PDB entry 2HED | X-ray diffraction, 1.80 A resolution | chain A

# Chain A
Protein: Lysozyme
Source organism: Homo sapiens
Notes: EC 3.2.1.17
UniProt: P61626 (LYSC_HUMAN); residues 1-130 here correspond to UniProt positions 19-148 (UniProt number = residue number + 18)
Chain sequence (130 residues; numbered 1 to 130; the number before each row is that of its first residue):
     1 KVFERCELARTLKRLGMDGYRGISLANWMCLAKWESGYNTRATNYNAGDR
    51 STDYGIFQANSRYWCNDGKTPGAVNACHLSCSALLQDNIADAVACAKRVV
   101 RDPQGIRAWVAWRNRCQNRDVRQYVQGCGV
Cystine bridges: Cys-6/Cys-128, Cys-30/Cys-116, Cys-65/Cys-81, Cys-77/Cys-95
Differences from the reference sequence: engineered mutation Ala-59 (Ile77 in P61626)
Ion coordination: Na+: Ser-61, Cys-65, Val-74
Curated features (UniProtKB/Swiss-Prot):
  - active site: Glu-35, Asp-53

# Summary
The Na+ site is built by Ser-61, Cys-65 and Val-74. From UniProt: active-site residues Glu-35 and Asp-53.
Chain A is Lysozyme (Homo sapiens); the structure, Contribution of water molecules in the interior of a
protein to the conformational stability, was determined by X-ray diffraction, deposited together with 2HEB,
2HEA, 2HEC, 2HEE and 2HEF.
